PDB entry 6WMQ | X-ray diffraction, 2.55 A resolution | chains A and B of the 4 polymer chains in the assembly

[Chain A (and B)]
Name: Nuclear receptor Rev-ErbA beta variant 1
Source organism: Homo sapiens
Notes: chain B of this document is another copy of the same molecule, construct and numbering; everything in this record applies to it too
UniProtKB: F1D8P2 (F1D8P2_HUMAN); residues 381-579 here = UniProt positions 381-579
Sequence (199 residues; row label = number of the first residue in the row):
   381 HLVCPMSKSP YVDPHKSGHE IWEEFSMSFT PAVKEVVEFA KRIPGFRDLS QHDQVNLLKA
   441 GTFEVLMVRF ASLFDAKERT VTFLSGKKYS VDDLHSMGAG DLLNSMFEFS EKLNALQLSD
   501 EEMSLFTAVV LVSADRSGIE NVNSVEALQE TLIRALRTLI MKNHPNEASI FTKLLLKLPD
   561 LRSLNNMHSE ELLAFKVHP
Unresolved in the structure: 578-579
Ion coordination: heme Fe: Cys384, His568
Residues lining bound ligands: heme (HEM): His381, Leu382, Val383, Cys384, Pro385, Met386, Trp402, Phe405, Phe409, Val413, Phe443, Leu446, Met447, Phe450, Phe454, Gly478, Ala479, Gly480, Asp481, Leu482, Leu483, Met486, His568, Glu571, Leu572, Phe575
From the paper describing this entry:
  - binding site for heme: Gly480 (proposed by the authors, not directly observed)

[How chain A and chain B interact]
Residue-residue contacts (33; chain A residue first):
  Ser485(A) - Ser517(B)
  Lys492(A) - Val522(B)
  Lys492(A) - Asn523(B)
  Lys492(A) - Glu526(B)  salt bridge
  Asp515(A) - Ser563(B)
  Ser517(A) - Asp481(B)
  Ser517(A) - Ser485(B)
  Val522(A) - Glu488(B)
  Val522(A) - Lys492(B)
  Asn523(A) - Lys492(B)  hydrogen bond
  Glu526(A) - Lys492(B)  salt bridge
  Gln529(A) - Leu556(B)
  Glu530(A) - Lys553(B)
  Ile533(A) - Thr552(B)
  Ile533(A) - Leu556(B)  hydrophobic
  Thr552(A) - Ile533(B)
  Thr552(A) - Leu555(B)
  Lys553(A) - Glu530(B)
  Leu555(A) - Leu555(B)  hydrophobic
  Leu556(A) - Gln529(B)
  Leu556(A) - Leu558(B)  hydrophobic
  Leu558(A) - Leu556(B)  hydrophobic
  Leu558(A) - Pro559(B)  hydrophobic
  Pro559(A) - Leu558(B)
  Pro559(A) - Arg562(B)  hydrogen bond (backbone-side chain)
  Asp560(A) - Arg516(B)
  Arg562(A) - Pro559(B)  hydrogen bond (side chain-backbone)
  Arg562(A) - Arg562(B)
  Arg562(A) - Ser563(B)  hydrogen bond
  Ser563(A) - Asp515(B)
  Ser563(A) - Arg562(B)  hydrogen bond
  Asn566(A) - Asn566(B)  hydrogen bond
  Met567(A) - Ser517(B)  hydrogen bond
Other interface residues (no listed pair), chain A (24 interface residues in all): Arg516, Arg537, Ser549
Other interface residues (no listed pair), chain B (27 interface residues in all): Arg537, Ser549, Phe551, Asp560, Met567

[Summary]
The interface between chain A and chain B involves 24 residues on one side and 27 on the other; the contacts
include 7 hydrogen bonds and 2 salt bridges. Among the polar pairs are Lys492(A)-Glu526(B),
Asn523(A)-Lys492(B) and Pro559(A)-Arg562(B). Bound to chain A: heme. From the paper: a binding site for heme
at Gly480(A).
Both chains are Nuclear receptor Rev-ErbA beta variant 1 (Homo sapiens). Entry 6WMQ (Crystal Structure of
Human REV-ERBbeta Ligand Binding Domain Co-Bound to Heme and NCoR ID1 Peptide) was determined by X-ray
diffraction (same publication as 6WMS).
